PDB entry 4WSV | X-ray diffraction, 3.10 A resolution | chains E and D of the 6 polymer chains in the assembly

[Chain E]
Name: Hemagglutinin HA1 chain
Organism: Influenza A virus H6N1 subtype
Amino-acid sequence (334 residues; numbered -4 to 329; the number before each row is that of its first residue; numbers below 1 keep their minus sign (Ala-4 is residue -4)):
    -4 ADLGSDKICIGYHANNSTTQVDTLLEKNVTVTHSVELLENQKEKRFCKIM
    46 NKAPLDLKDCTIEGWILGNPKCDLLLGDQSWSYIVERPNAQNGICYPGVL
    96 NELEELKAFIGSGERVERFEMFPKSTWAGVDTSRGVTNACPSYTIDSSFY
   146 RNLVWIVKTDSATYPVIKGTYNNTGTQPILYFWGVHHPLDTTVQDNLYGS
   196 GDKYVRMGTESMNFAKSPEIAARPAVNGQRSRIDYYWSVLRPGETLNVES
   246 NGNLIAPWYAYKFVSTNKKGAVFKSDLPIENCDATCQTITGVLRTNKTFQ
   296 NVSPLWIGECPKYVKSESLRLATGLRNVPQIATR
Unresolved in the structure: -4 to -1, 325-329
Disulfide bonds: Cys42-Cys277, Cys55-Cys67, Cys90-Cys135, Cys281-Cys305
Covalent attachments: N-acetylglucosamine (NAG) linked to Asn11, Asn23, Asn167
Small-molecule neighbours: N-acetyl-alpha-neuraminic acid (SIA): Tyr91, Val131, Thr132, Asn133, Trp150, Leu184, Asn222, Gly223, Gln224, Arg225, Ser226

[Chain D]
Name: Hemagglutinin HA2 chain
Organism: Influenza A virus H6N1 subtype
Amino-acid sequence (181 residues; each row starts with the number of its first residue):
     1 GIFGAIAGFIEGGWTGMIDGWYGYHHENSQGSGYAADRESTQKAIDGITN
    51 KVNSIINKMNTQFEAVDHEFSNLERRIGNLNKRMEDGFLDVWTYNAELLV
   101 LLENERTLDLHDANVKNLYEKVKSQLRDNANDLGNGCFEFWHKCDNECME
   151 SVKNGTYDYPKYQKESKLNRQGIESGRLVPR
Unresolved in the structure: 169-181
Disulfide bonds: Cys144-Cys148

[How chain E and chain D interact]
Residue-residue contacts (13):
  Thr18(E) - Asn50(D)  hydrogen bond (backbone-side chain)
  Leu19(E) - Gly47(D)
  Leu19(E) - Asn50(D)  hydrogen bond (backbone-side chain)
  Leu19(E) - Lys51(D)  hydrogen bond (backbone-backbone)
  Leu19(E) - Ser54(D)
  Leu19(E) - Glu103(D)
  Leu20(E) - Asp46(D)
  Leu20(E) - Gly47(D)
  Leu20(E) - Asn50(D)
  Leu20(E) - Leu110(D)  hydrophobic
  Glu21(E) - Lys43(D)  salt bridge
  Glu21(E) - Asn50(D)
  Lys22(E) - Asn50(D)
Other interface residues (no listed pair), chain E (6 interface residues in all): Arg321
Other interface residues (no listed pair), chain D (10 interface residues in all): Ile48, Arg106

[Overview]
6 residues of chain E and 10 residues of chain D are in contact, with 3 hydrogen bonds and 1 salt bridge.
Polar pairs include Glu21(E)-Lys43(D), Thr18(E)-Asn50(D) and Leu19(E)-Asn50(D). Ligands of chain E:
N-acetyl-alpha-neuraminic acid. N-acetylglucosamine is covalently linked to Asn11(E), Asn23(E) and Asn167(E).
Chain E is Hemagglutinin HA1 chain and chain D is Hemagglutinin HA2 chain, both from Influenza A virus H6N1
subtype; the structure, The crystal structure of hemagglutinin from A/Taiwan/1/2013 in complex with 6'SLN, was
determined by X-ray diffraction (same publication as 4WST, 4WSU, 4WSW and 4WSX).
